Entry 9M00 (X-ray diffraction, 2.70 A resolution); this record covers chain B.

# Chain B
Protein: Endocarditis and biofilm-associated pilus minor subunit EbpB.
Organism: Enterococcus faecalis OG1RF
Sequence (436 residues; row label = number of the first residue in the row):
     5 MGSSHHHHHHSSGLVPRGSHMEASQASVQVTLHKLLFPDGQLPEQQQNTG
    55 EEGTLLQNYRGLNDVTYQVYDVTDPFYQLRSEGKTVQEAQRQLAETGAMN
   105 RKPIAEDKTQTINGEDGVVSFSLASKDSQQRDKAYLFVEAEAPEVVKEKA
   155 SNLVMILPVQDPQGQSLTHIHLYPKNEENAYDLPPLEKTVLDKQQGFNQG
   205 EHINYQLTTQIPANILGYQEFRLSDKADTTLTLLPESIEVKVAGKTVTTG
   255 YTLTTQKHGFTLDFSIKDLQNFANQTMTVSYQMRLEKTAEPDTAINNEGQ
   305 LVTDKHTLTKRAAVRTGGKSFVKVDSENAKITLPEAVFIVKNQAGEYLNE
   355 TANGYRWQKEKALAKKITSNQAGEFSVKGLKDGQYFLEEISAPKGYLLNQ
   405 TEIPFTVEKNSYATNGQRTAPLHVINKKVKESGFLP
Unresolved in the structure: 5-35, 45-62, 75-80, 83-84, 87-90, 98-113, 117-118, 123-140, 158-176, 356-357, 435-440
Covalently attached groups: covalent link Lys38-Asn180, Lys192-Asn301, Lys327-Asn430

# In short
Chain B is Endocarditis and biofilm-associated pilus minor subunit EbpB. (Enterococcus faecalis OG1RF); the
structure, Crystal Structure of the Basal pilin EbpB from Enterococcus faecalis with a partially disordered
N-terminal domain, was determined by X-ray diffraction together with 9LJ6, 9LKS, 9LLW, 9LR7 and 9LTY from the
same study.
